Entry 1F6F (X-ray diffraction, 2.30 A resolution); this record covers chains B and C of the 3 polymer chains in the assembly.

# Chain B (and C)
Protein: Prolactin receptor
Source organism: Rattus norvegicus
Notes: fragment: extracellular domain; n-terminal fibronectin type iii domains; chain C of this document is another copy of the same molecule, construct and numbering; everything in this record applies to it too
UniProt: P05710 (PRLR_RAT); residues 1-210 here correspond to UniProt positions 20-229 (UniProt number = residue number + 19)
Amino-acid sequence (210 residues; numbered 1 to 210; the number before each row is that of its first residue):
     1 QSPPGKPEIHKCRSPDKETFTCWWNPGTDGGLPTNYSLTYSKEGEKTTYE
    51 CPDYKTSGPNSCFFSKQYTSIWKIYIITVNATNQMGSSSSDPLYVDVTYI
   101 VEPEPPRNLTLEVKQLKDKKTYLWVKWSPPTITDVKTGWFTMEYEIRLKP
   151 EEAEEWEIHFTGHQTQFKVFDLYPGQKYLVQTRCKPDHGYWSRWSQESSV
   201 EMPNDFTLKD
Unresolved in the structure: 1-4, 115-118, 204-210 (chain C: 1-5, 29-33, 83-87, 115-119, 131-140, 150-154, 205-210)
Curated features (UniProtKB/Swiss-Prot):
  - motif: Trp-191 to Ser-195 (WSXWS motif)
  - binding site (Zn(2+)): Asp-187, His-188
  - glycosylation (N-linked (GlcNAc...) asparagine): Asn-35, Asn-80, Asn-108
Cystine bridges: Cys-12/Cys-22, Cys-51/Cys-62

# Interface between chain B and chain C
Contacting residue pairs (23):
  Lys-120(B) with Phe-160(C)
  Glu-155(B) with Lys-114(C), salt bridge; Trp-124(C)
  Glu-157(B) with Trp-124(C); Gln-166(C); Lys-168(C), salt bridge
  Ile-158(B) with Gln-166(C)
  His-159(B) with Gln-164(C); Gln-166(C)
  Phe-167(B) with His-163(C); Gln-164(C)
  Lys-168(B) with Gln-164(C)
  Val-169(B) with Gln-164(C)
  Phe-170(B) with Phe-160(C), hydrophobic; Thr-161(C); Gly-162(C); Gln-164(C), hydrogen bond (backbone-side chain)
  Asp-171(B) with Gln-164(C); Phe-167(C); Lys-168(C), hydrogen bond (side chain-backbone); Phe-170(C)
  Tyr-173(B) with Phe-170(C), hydrophobic; Asp-171(C), hydrogen bond
Also at the interface, not in a pair above, chain C (13 interface residues in all): Tyr-122

# Summary
The interface between chain B and chain C involves 11 residues on one side and 13 on the other, with 3
hydrogen bonds and 2 salt bridges. Among the polar pairs are Glu-155(B)/Lys-114(C), Glu-157(B)/Lys-168(C) and
Phe-170(B)/Gln-164(C).
Both chains are Prolactin receptor (Rattus norvegicus). Entry 1F6F (Crystal structure of the ternary complex
between ovine placental lactogen and the extracellular domain of the ...) was determined by X-ray diffraction.
